Entry 4DOP (X-ray diffraction, 4.20 A resolution (low resolution: residue-level contacts below are approximate; hydrogen-bond / salt-bridge calls are withheld)); this record covers chains B and C of the 3 polymer chains in the assembly.

# Chain B (and C)
Molecule: Cation efflux system protein CusB
From: Escherichia coli
Notes: chain C of this document is another copy of the same molecule, construct and numbering; everything in this record applies to it too
UniProtKB: P77239 (CUSB_ECOLI); numbering as in UniProt (aligned over 1-407)
Amino-acid sequence (413 residues; numbered 1 to 413; the number before each row is that of its first residue):
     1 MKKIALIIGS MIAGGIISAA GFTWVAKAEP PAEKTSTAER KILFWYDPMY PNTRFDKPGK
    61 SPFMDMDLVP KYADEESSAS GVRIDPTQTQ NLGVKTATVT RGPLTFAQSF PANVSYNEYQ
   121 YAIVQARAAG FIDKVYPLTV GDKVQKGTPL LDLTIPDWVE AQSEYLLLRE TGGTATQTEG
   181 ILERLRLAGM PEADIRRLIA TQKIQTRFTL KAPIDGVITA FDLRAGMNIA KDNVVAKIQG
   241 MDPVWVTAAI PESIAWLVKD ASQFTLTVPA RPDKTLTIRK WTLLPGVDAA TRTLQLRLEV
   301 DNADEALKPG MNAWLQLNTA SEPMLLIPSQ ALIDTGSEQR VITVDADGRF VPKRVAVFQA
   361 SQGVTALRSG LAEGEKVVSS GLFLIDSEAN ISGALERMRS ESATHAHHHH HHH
Not modelled in the structure: 1-78, 401-413 (chain C: 1-78, 403-413)
Construct notes: expression tag (408-413)

# Chain B / chain C interface
Contacting residue pairs - 72 pairs, chain B then chain C:
  S80(B) with T87(C)
  G81(B) with T87(C)
  V82(B) with N91(C)
  R83(B) with Q90(C); N91(C)
  I84(B) with N91(C)
  P86(B) with Q90(C); N91(C); L92(C); G93(C)
  E118(B) with T139(C); R224(C)
  Y119(B) with P137(C); L138(C); T139(C); D142(C)
  Y121(B) with R224(C); A225(C)
  A122(B) with A225(C)
  I123(B) with A225(C); G226(C); M227(C)
  Q125(B) with M227(C); N228(C)
  A126(B) with N228(C)
  R127(B) with F131(C); G226(C); N228(C)
  R186(B) with F131(C); T154(C); T206(C)
  L187(B) with F131(C); T154(C); P156(C); T206(C)
  G189(B) with F131(C)
  K231(B) with N228(C)
  W245(B) with T139(C)
  E252(B) with A270(C); M311(C); N312(C)
  S253(B) with P269(C); A270(C)
  A255(B) with A270(C); R271(C)
  W256(B) with A270(C); R271(C); P272(C)
  K259(B) with R271(C)
  L284(B) with G141(C); D142(C); K308(C)
  P285(B) with G141(C); V217(C); K308(C); P309(C)
  G286(B) with P309(C)
  V287(B) with K308(C); P309(C); G310(C); M311(C)
  R292(B) with N113(C); G310(C); N312(C)
  L294(B) with K308(C)
  R297(B) with T139(C); D142(C)
  F358(B) with P272(C); D273(C)
  Q359(B) with P269(C)
  R368(B) with P272(C)
  E396(B) with K95(C)
Interface residues without a listed pair, chain B (38 interface residues in all): A79, L283, R399
Interface residues without a listed pair, chain C (39 interface residues in all): D85, Y116, I132, V140, K143, V159, M241

# In short
38 residues of chain B face 39 of chain C across their interface.
Chain B and chain C are both Cation efflux system protein CusB (Escherichia coli); the structure, Crystal
structure of the CusBA heavy-metal efflux complex from Escherichia coli, R mutant, was determined by X-ray
diffraction, deposited together with 3T51, 3T53, 3T56 and 4DNT.
